Entry 8YQZ (electron microscopy, 2.78 A resolution); this record covers chains B and F of the 10 polymer chains in the assembly.

Chain B:
Name: DNA-directed RNA polymerase subunit beta
From: African swine fever virus
Notes: EC 2.7.7.6
UniProtKB: A0A2X0RU95 (A0A2X0RU95_ASF); residues 1-1242 here = UniProt positions 1-1242
Amino-acid sequence (1242 residues; row label = number of the first residue in the row):
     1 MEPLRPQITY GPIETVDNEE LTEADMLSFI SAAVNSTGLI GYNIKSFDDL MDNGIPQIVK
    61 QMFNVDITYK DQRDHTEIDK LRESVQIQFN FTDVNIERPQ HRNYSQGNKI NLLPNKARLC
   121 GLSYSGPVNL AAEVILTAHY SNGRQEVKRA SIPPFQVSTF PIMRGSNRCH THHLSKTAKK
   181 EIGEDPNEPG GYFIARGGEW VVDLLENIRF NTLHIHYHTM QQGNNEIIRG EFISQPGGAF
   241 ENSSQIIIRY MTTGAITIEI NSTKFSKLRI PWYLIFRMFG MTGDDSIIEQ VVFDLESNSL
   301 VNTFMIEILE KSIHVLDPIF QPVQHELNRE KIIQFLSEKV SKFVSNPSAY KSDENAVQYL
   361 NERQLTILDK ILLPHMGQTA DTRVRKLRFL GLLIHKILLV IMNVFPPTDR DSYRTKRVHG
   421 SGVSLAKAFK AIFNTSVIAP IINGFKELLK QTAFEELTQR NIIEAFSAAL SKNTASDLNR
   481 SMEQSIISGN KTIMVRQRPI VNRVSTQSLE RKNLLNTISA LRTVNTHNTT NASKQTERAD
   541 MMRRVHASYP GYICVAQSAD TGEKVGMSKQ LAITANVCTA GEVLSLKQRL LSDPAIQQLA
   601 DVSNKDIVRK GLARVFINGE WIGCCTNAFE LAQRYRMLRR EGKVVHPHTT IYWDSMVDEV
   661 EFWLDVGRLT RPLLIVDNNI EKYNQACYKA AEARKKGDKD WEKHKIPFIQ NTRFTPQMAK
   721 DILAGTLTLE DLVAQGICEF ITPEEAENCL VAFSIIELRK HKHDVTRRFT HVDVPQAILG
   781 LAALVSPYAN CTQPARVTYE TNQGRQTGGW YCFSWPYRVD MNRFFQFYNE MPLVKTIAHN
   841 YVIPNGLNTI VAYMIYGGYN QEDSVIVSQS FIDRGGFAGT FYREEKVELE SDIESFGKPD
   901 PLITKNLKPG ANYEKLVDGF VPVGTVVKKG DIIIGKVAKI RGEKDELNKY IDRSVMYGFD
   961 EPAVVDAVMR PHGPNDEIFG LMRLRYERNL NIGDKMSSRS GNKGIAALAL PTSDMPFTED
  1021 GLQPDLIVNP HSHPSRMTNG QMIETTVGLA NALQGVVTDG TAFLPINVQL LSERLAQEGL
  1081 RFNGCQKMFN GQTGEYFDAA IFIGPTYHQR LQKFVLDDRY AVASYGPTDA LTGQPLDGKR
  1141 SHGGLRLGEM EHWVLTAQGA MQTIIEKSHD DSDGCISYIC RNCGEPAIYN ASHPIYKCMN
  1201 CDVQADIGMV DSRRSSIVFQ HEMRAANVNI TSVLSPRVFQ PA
Not modelled in the structure: 1-7, 218-224, 490-503, 527-536, 941-948
Metal / ion sites: Zn2+: Cys-1180, Cys-1183, Cys-1198, Cys-1201

Chain F:
Name: D339L
From: African swine fever virus
UniProtKB: A0A2X0RV08 (A0A2X0RV08_ASF); residues 1-339 here = UniProt positions 1-339
Amino-acid sequence (339 residues; row label = number of the first residue in the row):
     1 MIDQKIFETT LNIDDPTNFC TNVEAHLLKE LENIYVGKCF KNSFILNITG VIQRSPCFIM
    61 RTNNSGRGYM HVRFSAVVSY LNAFDLIAAV KIIKNDSNII LGESLLTEPV TIVIPSSESQ
   121 NNVAEVGQIV PVQLANSSVY YIPGRQQASA TGSIFIPKHT FSVYHVQEEL TQEQALNLTK
   181 LVNIIEMLLE SRSKKDFKQI CFFEKLYYTY SISSDEILDL KIWKGPKGKE MSRLKPCNVL
   241 SFLYDALKNK NSSLGFWARP PNLLKSSPLA YQQDQNSFNA TELPIICSAE VMFVTLLKEI
   301 INYLQFINDL CDTFNNEQLI KRHENIWMLI EQRKIGHDF

Chain B / chain F interface:
Contacting residue pairs (29; chain B residue first):
  Gln-1162(B) / Asn-64(F)  hydrogen bond (backbone-side chain)
  Ile-1165(B) / Thr-62(F)
  Ile-1165(B) / Asn-63(F)
  Ile-1165(B) / Asn-64(F)
  Tyr-1196(B) / Pro-143(F)
  Asp-1202(B) / Pro-143(F)
  Val-1203(B) / Lys-41(F)
  Val-1203(B) / Asn-42(F)
  Val-1203(B) / Pro-143(F)
  Asp-1206(B) / Lys-41(F)  salt bridge
  Met-1209(B) / Asn-12(F)
  Asp-1211(B) / Thr-62(F)  hydrogen bond
  Asp-1211(B) / Asn-63(F)
  Arg-1237(B) / Glu-8(F)
  Arg-1237(B) / Thr-9(F)
  Arg-1237(B) / Thr-10(F)  hydrogen bond
  Arg-1237(B) / His-71(F)
  Val-1238(B) / Ser-55(F)
  Val-1238(B) / His-71(F)
  Phe-1239(B) / Glu-8(F)
  Phe-1239(B) / Gln-53(F)
  Phe-1239(B) / Arg-54(F)
  Phe-1239(B) / His-71(F)
  Phe-1239(B) / Val-72(F)
  Phe-1239(B) / Arg-73(F)
  Gln-1240(B) / Gln-53(F)  hydrogen bond (backbone-side chain)
  Gln-1240(B) / Arg-54(F)  hydrogen bond (backbone-backbone)
  Pro-1241(B) / Gln-53(F)
  Ala-1242(B) / Gln-53(F)
Also at the interface, not in a pair above, chain B (18 interface residues in all): Glu-1166, Asp-1170, Gln-1204, Ala-1205
Also at the interface, not in a pair above, chain F (20 interface residues in all): Phe-40, Ile-52, Pro-56, Arg-61

In short:
Chain B and chain F form an interface of 18 and 20 residues respectively, with 5 hydrogen bonds and 1 salt
bridge. Polar contacts include Asp-1206(B)/Lys-41(F), Gln-1162(B)/Asn-64(F) and Asp-1211(B)/Thr-62(F).
Cys-1180(B), Cys-1183(B), Cys-1198(B) and Cys-1201(B) coordinate Zn2+.
Here chain B is DNA-directed RNA polymerase subunit beta and chain F is D339L, both from African swine fever
virus. Entry 8YQZ (African swine fever virus RNA Polymerase--DNA complex) was determined by electron
microscopy together with 8YQT, 8YQU, 8YQV, 8YQW, 8YQX and 8YQY from the same study.
